PDB entry 8GXW | electron microscopy, 2.70 A resolution | chains B and H of the 12 polymer chains in the assembly

Chain B:
Protein: V-type ATP synthase alpha chain
Organism: Thermus thermophilus HB8
Notes: EC 7.1.2.2
UniProtKB: Q56403 (VATA_THET8); residues 1-578 here = UniProt positions 1-578
Sequence (578 residues; row label = number of the first residue in the row):
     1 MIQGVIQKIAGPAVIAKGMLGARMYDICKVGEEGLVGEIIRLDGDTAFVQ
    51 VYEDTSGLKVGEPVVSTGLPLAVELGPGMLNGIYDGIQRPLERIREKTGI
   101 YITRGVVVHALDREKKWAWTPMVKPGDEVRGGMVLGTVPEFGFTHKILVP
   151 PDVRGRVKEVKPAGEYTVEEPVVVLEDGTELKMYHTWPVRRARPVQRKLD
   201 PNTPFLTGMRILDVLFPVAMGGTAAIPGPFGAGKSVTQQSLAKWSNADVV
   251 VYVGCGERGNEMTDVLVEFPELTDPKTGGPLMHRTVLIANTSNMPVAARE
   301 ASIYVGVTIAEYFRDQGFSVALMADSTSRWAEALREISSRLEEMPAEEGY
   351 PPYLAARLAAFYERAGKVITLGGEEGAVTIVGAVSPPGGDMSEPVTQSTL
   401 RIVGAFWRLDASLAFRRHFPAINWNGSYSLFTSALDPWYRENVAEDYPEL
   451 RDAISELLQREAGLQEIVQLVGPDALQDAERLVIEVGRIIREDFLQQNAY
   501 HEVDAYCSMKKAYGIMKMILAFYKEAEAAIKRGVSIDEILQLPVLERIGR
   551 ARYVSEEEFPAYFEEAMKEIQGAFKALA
Construct notes: conflict Ala232 (Ser in Q56403), Ser235 (Thr in Q56403)
Ligand contacts: ATP (adenosine-5'-triphosphate): Gly228, Pro229, Phe230, Gly231, Ala232, Gly233, Lys234, Ser235, Val236, Glu261, Phe419, Pro420, Gln497, Asn498, Ala499, Tyr500

Chain H:
Protein: V-type ATP synthase subunit F
Organism: Thermus thermophilus HB8
UniProtKB: P74903 (VATF_THET8); residue numbers follow UniProt; this construct covers 1-104
Sequence (104 residues; row label = number of the first residue in the row):
     1 MAVIADPETAQGFRLAGLEGYGASSAEEAQSLLETLVERGGYALVAVDEA
    51 LLPDPERAVERLMRGRDLPVLLPIAGLKEAFQGHDVEGYMRELVRKTIGF
   101 DIKL

How chain B and chain H interact:
Residue-residue contacts (11):
  Ile467(B) with Phe100(H), hydrophobic; Ile102(H), hydrophobic
  Leu470(B) with Ile98(H), hydrophobic; Phe100(H), hydrophobic
  Asp474(B) with Leu104(H)
  Ala475(B) with Ile102(H); Lys103(H); Leu104(H)
  Leu476(B) with Ile102(H), hydrophobic; Leu104(H)
  Gln477(B) with Asp101(H)

Summary:
Chain B and chain H each contribute 6 residues to their interface. Bound to chain B: ATP.
Here chain B is V-type ATP synthase alpha chain and chain H is V-type ATP synthase subunit F, both from
Thermus thermophilus HB8. Entry 8GXW (2 ATP-bound V1EG of V/A-ATPase from Thermus thermophilus) was determined
by electron microscopy together with 8GXU, 8GXX, 8GXY and 8GXZ from the same study.
